Entry 5VJP (X-ray diffraction, 1.98 A resolution); this record covers chains A and B.

[Chain A (and B)]
Protein: Adenine phosphoribosyltransferase 1
From: Saccharomyces cerevisiae
Notes: EC 2.4.2.7; chain B of this document is another copy of the same molecule, construct and numbering; everything in this record applies to it too
Reference sequence: P49435 (APT1_YEAST); residue numbers follow UniProt; this construct covers 3-187
Sequence (187 residues; each row starts with the number of its first residue):
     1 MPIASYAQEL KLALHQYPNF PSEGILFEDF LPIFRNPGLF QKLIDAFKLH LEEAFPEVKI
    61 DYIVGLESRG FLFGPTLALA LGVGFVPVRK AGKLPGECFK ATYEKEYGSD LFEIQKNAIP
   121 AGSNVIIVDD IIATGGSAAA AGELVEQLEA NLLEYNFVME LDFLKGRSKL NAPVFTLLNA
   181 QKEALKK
Not modelled in the structure: 104-110, 180-187 (chain B: 180-187)
Sequence notes: expression tag (1-2)
UniProt features mapped onto this chain:
  - binding site (AMP): Ala-133 to Ser-137
  - modified residue: Ser-68 (Phosphoserine)
  - mutagenesis: Arg-69 (R69A: 4-fold decrease in activity), Arg-89 (R89A: 2-fold decrease in activity), Lys-90 (K90A: 30-fold decrease in activity), Lys-93 (K93A: Small increase in activity), Tyr-103 (Y103F: 4-fold increase in activity), Glu-106 (E106L: 1 million-fold decrease in activity; E106Q: 2-fold decrease in activity), Tyr-107 (Y107D: 2/3-fold decrease in activity; Y107F: Small decrease in activity), Gly-108 (G108A: Small decrease in activity; G108H: 2/3-fold decrease in activity)
Ligand contacts: IR9 ([(2S,3R,4S,5S)-3,4-dihydroxypyrrolidine-2,5-diyl]bis(methylene) bis[dihydrogen (phosphate)]): Glu-67, Arg-69, Lys-90, Asp-129, Asp-130, Ile-131, Ile-132, Ala-133, Thr-134, Gly-135, Gly-136, Ser-137
What the authors report for this chain:
  - binding site for IR9: Asp-129, Asp-130, Thr-134, Ser-137
  - binding site for adenine: Leu-26, Phe-27, Ile-131
  - conformationally variable residues (loop rearrangement, order/disorder transition): Glu-104 to Asp-110, Glu-160 to Ser-168

[Interface between chain A and chain B]
Contacting residue pairs - 70 pairs, chain A then chain B:
  Tyr-17(A) with Pro-95(B), hydrophobic; Gly-96(B); Asn-117(B)
  Phe-20(A) with Gly-92(B); Lys-93(B); Leu-94(B); Pro-95(B), hydrophobic
  Phe-27(A) with Pro-95(B), hydrophobic
  Asp-29(A) with Pro-95(B); Gln-115(B), hydrogen bond
  Leu-31(A) with Pro-87(B), hydrophobic; Leu-94(B), hydrophobic; Gln-115(B)
  Phe-34(A) with Gly-84(B); Phe-85(B), hydrogen bond (backbone-backbone)
  Arg-35(A) with Tyr-62(B), hydrogen bond; Gly-84(B); Phe-85(B), hydrogen bond (backbone-backbone); Ala-118(B), hydrogen bond (side chain-backbone); Pro-120(B)
  Pro-37(A) with Leu-79(B); Gly-82(B); Val-83(B)
  Phe-40(A) with Pro-75(B); Leu-79(B), hydrophobic
  Gln-41(A) with Leu-79(B)
  Tyr-62(A) with Arg-35(B), hydrogen bond
  Glu-67(A) with Ser-68(B), hydrogen bond
  Ser-68(A) with Glu-67(B), hydrogen bond; Phe-71(B); Arg-89(B), hydrogen bond
  Arg-69(A) with Arg-89(B)
  Phe-71(A) with Ser-68(B); Phe-71(B); Leu-72(B), hydrophobic
  Leu-72(A) with Phe-71(B), hydrophobic; Pro-75(B); Phe-85(B), hydrophobic
  Pro-75(A) with Phe-40(B); Leu-72(B)
  Thr-76(A) with Thr-76(B), hydrogen bond; Leu-79(B)
  Leu-79(A) with Pro-37(B); Phe-40(B), hydrophobic; Gln-41(B); Thr-76(B)
  Gly-82(A) with Pro-37(B)
  Val-83(A) with Pro-37(B)
  Gly-84(A) with Phe-34(B); Arg-35(B)
  Phe-85(A) with Phe-34(B), hydrogen bond (backbone-backbone); Arg-35(B), hydrogen bond (backbone-backbone); Leu-72(B), hydrophobic
  Val-86(A) with Arg-35(B)
  Pro-87(A) with Leu-31(B), hydrophobic
  Arg-89(A) with Ser-68(B), hydrogen bond; Arg-69(B)
  Gly-92(A) with Phe-20(B)
  Lys-93(A) with Phe-20(B)
  Leu-94(A) with Phe-20(B); Leu-31(B), hydrophobic
  Pro-95(A) with Tyr-17(B), hydrophobic; Phe-20(B), hydrophobic; Phe-27(B), hydrophobic; Asp-29(B)
  Gly-96(A) with Tyr-17(B)
  Gln-115(A) with Asp-29(B), hydrogen bond; Leu-31(B)
  Asn-117(A) with Tyr-17(B)
  Ala-118(A) with Arg-35(B), hydrogen bond (backbone-side chain)
Other interface residues (no listed pair), chain A (36 interface residues in all): His-15, Ile-44
Other interface residues (no listed pair), chain B (37 interface residues in all): His-15, Ile-44, Val-86

[Summary]
36 residues of chain A face 37 of chain B across their interface, with 15 hydrogen bonds. Polar pairs include
Asp-29(A)/Gln-115(B), Arg-35(A)/Tyr-62(B) and Arg-35(A)/Ala-118(B). Chain A binds compound IR9. The paper
reports a binding site for IR9 at Asp-129(A), Asp-130(A) and Thr-134(A) among others; a binding site for
adenine at Leu-26(A), Phe-27(A) and Ile-131(A).
Both chains are Adenine phosphoribosyltransferase 1 (Saccharomyces cerevisiae). Entry 5VJP (Crystal Structure
of Adenine Phosphoribosyltransferase from Saccharomyces cerevisiae Complexed with
L-2,5-Dideoxy-2,5-Imino-Altritol 1,6-Bisphosphate (L-DIAB) and Adenine) was determined by X-ray diffraction
together with 5VJN from the same study.
